7PFA - chains K and J of the 28 polymer chains in the assembly; structure by electron microscopy, 9.70 A resolution (very low resolution: no residue pairs are listed; an interface is given only as per-side residue counts).

== Chain K ==
Molecule: Histone H3.2
Organism: Homo sapiens
UniProt: Q71DI3 (H32_HUMAN); residues 0-135 here correspond to UniProt positions 1-136 (UniProt number = residue number + 1)
Amino-acid sequence (136 residues; numbered 0 to 135; the number before each row is that of its first residue; numbering starts at 0):
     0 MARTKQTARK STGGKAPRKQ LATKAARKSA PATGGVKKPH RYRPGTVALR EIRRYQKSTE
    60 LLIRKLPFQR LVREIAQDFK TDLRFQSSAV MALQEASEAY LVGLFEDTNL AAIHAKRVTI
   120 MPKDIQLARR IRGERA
Unresolved in the structure: 0-36, 134-135
Differences from the reference sequence: engineered mutation Ala-110 (Cys111 in Q71DI3)
Swiss-Prot annotation at these positions:
  - modified residue: Arg-2 (Asymmetric dimethylarginine), Thr-3 (Phosphothreonine), Lys-4 (Allysine), Gln-5 (5-glutamyl dopamine), Thr-6 (Phosphothreonine), Arg-8 (Citrulline), Lys-9 (N6,N6,N6-trimethyllysine), Ser-10 (ADP-ribosylserine), Thr-11 (Phosphothreonine), Lys-14 (N6-(2-hydroxyisobutyryl)lysine), Arg-17 (Asymmetric dimethylarginine), Lys-18 (N6-(2-hydroxyisobutyryl)lysine), Lys-23 (N6-(2-hydroxyisobutyryl)lysine), Arg-26 (Citrulline), Lys-27 (N6,N6,N6-trimethyllysine), Ser-28 (ADP-ribosylserine), Lys-36 (N6,N6,N6-trimethyllysine), Lys-37 (N6-methyllysine), Tyr-41 (Phosphotyrosine), Lys-56 (N6,N6,N6-trimethyllysine) and 8 more in UniProt
  - lipidation: Lys-18 (N6-decanoyllysine)

== Chain J ==
Molecule: 788-nt DNA strand
Organism: synthetic construct
Sequence (788 nucleotides; numbered 1 to 788; the number before each row is that of its first residue):
     1 ATCGGGTTAC CTTAATACTT ACATGACAGG ATGTATATAT CTGACACGTG CCTGGAGACT
    61 AGGGAGTAAT CCCCTTGGCG GTTAAAACGC GGGGGACAGC GCGTACGTGC GTTTAAGCGG
   121 TGCTAGAGCT GTCTACGACC AATTGAGCGG CCTCGGCACC GGGATTCTCC AGTATGGCGG
   181 CCAGTGCGCG AGACAGTACT GGGTTACCTT AATACTTACA TGACAGGATG TATATATCTG
   241 ACACGTGCCT GGAGACTAGG GAGTAATCCC CTTGGCGGTT AAAACGCGGG GGACAGCGCG
   301 TACGTGCGTT TAAGCGGTGC TAGAGCTGTC TACGACCAAT TGAGCGGCCT CGGCACCGGG
   361 ATTCTCCAGT ATGGCGGCCA GTGCGCGAGA CAGTACTGGG TTACCTTAAT ACTTACATGA
   421 CAGGATGTAT ATATCTGACA CGTGCCTGGA GACTAGGGAG TAATCCCCTT GGCGGTTAAA
   481 ACGCGGGGGA CAGCGCGTAC GTGCGTTTAA GCGGTGCTAG AGCTGTCTAC GACCAATTGA
   541 GCGGCCTCGG CACCGGGATT CTCCAGTATG GCGGCCAGTG CGCGAGACAG TACTGGGTTA
   601 CCTTAATACT TACATGACAG GATGTATATA TCTGACACGT GCCTGGAGAC TAGGGAGTAA
   661 TCCCCTTGGC GGTTAAAACG CGGGGGACAG CGCGTACGTG CGTTTAAGCG GTGCTAGAGC
   721 TGTCTACGAC CAATTGAGCG GCCTCGGCAC CGGGATTCTC CAGTATGGCG GCCAGTGCGC
   781 GAGACGAT
Unresolved in the structure: 1-212, 774-788

== Interface between chain K and chain J ==
At this resolution (10 A) residue pairs are not listed: 19 residues of chain K and 13 of chain J lie at the interface.

== Summary ==
19 residues of chain K face 13 of chain J across their interface.
Chain K is Histone H3.2 (Homo sapiens) and chain J is a 788-nt DNA strand (synthetic construct); the
structure, Trinucleosome of the 4x197 nucleosome array containing H1, was determined by electron microscopy,
deposited together with 7PET, 7PEU, 7PEV, 7PEW, 7PEX, 7PEY and 16 further entries.
